3BYQ - chains A and C of the 3 polymer chains in the assembly; structure by X-ray diffraction, 1.70 A resolution.

# Chain A (and C)
Name: Uncharacterized protein DUF1185
Source organism: Bordetella bronchiseptica RB50
Notes: chain C of this document is another copy of the same molecule, construct and numbering; everything in this record applies to it too
UniProtKB: Q7WJ28 (Q7WJ28_BORBR); residue numbers follow UniProt; this construct covers 1-192
Chain sequence (193 residues; each row starts with the number of its first residue; numbering starts at 0):
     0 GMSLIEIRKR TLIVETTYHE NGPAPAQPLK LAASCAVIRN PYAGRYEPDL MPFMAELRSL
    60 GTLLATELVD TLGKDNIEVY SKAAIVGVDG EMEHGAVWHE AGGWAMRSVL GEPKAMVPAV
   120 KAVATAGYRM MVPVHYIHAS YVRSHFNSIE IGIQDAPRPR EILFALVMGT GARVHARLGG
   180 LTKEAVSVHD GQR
Not modelled in the structure: 0-1
Sequence notes: expression tag (0)
Modified residues: Mse1 (selenomethionine); Mse50, Mse53, Mse91, Mse105, Mse115, Mse129, Mse130, Mse167 (selenomethionine; parent Met)
Reported in the primary citation:
  - self-association interface (contacts with another copy of this molecule); pairs are residue here / residue on that copy: R7-E19, K8-E14 (salt bridge)

# Chain A / chain C interface
Contacting residue pairs (10; chain A residue first):
  A125(A) with T124(C)
  Q153(A) with V122(C), hydrogen bond (side chain-backbone); A123(C); Y127(C)
  D154(A) with V122(C)
  R157(A) with V87(C); G89(C), hydrogen bond (side chain-backbone); V122(C)
  P158(A) with V87(C)
  R159(A) with D88(C), salt bridge
Interface residues without a listed pair, chain A (7 interface residues in all): T124
Interface residues without a listed pair, chain C (8 interface residues in all): A121

# In short
7 residues of chain A and 8 residues of chain C are in contact; the contacts include 2 hydrogen bonds and 1
salt bridge. Among the polar pairs are R159(A)-D88(C), Q153(A)-V122(C) and R157(A)-G89(C). From the paper: a
self-association interface involving R7(A), K8(A) and E14(A) among others.
Both chains are Uncharacterized protein DUF1185 (Bordetella bronchiseptica RB50). Entry 3BYQ (Crystal
structure of a duf1185 family protein (bb2672) from bordetella bronchiseptica rb50 at 1.70 A resolution) was
determined by X-ray diffraction together with 2QTP from the same study.
